PDB entry 8IUN | electron microscopy, 2.85 A resolution | chains L and Y of the 36 polymer chains in the assembly

# Chain L
Molecule: Reaction center protein L chain
Source organism: Roseiflexus castenholzii
UniProtKB: Q83XD0 (Q83XD0_9CHLR); numbering as in UniProt (aligned over 1-641)
Chain sequence (641 residues; numbered 1 to 641; the number before each row is that of its first residue):
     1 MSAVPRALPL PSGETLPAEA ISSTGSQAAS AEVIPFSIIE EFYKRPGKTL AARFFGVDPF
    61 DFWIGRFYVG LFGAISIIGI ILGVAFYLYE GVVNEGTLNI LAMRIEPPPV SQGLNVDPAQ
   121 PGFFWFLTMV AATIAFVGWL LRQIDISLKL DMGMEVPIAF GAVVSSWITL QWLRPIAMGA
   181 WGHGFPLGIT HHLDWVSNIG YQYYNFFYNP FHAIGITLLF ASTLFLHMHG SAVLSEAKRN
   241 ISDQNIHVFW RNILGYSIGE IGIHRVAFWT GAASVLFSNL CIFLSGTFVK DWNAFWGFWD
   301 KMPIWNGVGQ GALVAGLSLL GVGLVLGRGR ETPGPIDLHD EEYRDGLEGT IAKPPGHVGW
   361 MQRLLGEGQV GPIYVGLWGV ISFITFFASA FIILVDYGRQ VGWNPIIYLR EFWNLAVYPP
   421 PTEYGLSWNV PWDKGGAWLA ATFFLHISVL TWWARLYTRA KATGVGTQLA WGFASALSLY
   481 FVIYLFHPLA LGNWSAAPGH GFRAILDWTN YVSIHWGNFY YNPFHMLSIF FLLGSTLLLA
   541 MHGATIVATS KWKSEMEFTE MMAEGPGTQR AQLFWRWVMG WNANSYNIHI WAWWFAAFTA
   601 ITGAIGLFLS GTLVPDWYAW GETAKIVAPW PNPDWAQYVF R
Not modelled in the structure: 1-29, 316-641
Ion coordination: Mn2+: His229, His264 (shared with 3 residues of chain M)
Small-molecule neighbours:
  - bacteriochlorophyll a (BCL), molecule 1: Val84, Tyr87, Phe136, Trp167, Leu170, Phe185, Ile189, His192, Leu193
  - bacteriochlorophyll a (BCL), molecule 2: Phe136, Val163, Val164, Ser166, Trp167, Leu170, Trp195, Val196, Ser197, Ile199, Gly200, Tyr201, Phe206, Phe207, His212, Gly215, Ile216, Leu219, Phe220, Val275, Ser278, Asn279, Cys281, Ile282
  - bacteriochlorophyll a (BCL), molecule 3: Val196, Tyr201, Phe207, Phe220
  - 2-O-octyl-beta-D-glucopyranose (BGL), molecule 1: Gly113, Leu114, Asn115, Trp172, Ile176, Trp181
  - 2-O-octyl-beta-D-glucopyranose (BGL), molecule 2: Phe288, Val289, Lys290, Asp291, Phe295
  - 2-O-octyl-beta-D-glucopyranose (BGL), molecule 3: Ala294, Phe295, Gly297, Phe298
  - 2-O-octyl-beta-D-glucopyranose (BGL), molecule 4: Phe298, Lys301, Met302, Pro303, Ile304
  - bacteriopheophytin a (BPH), molecule 1: Gly79, Ile80, Gly83, Val84, Tyr87, Thr128, Ala132, Ala135, Phe136, Trp139, Gln143, Val156, Ala159, Phe160, Ala162, Val163, Trp167, Phe185, Leu187, Gly188, Ile189, His192, Gly271, Val275
  - bacteriopheophytin a (BPH), molecule 2: Phe207, Ala213, Ile216, Thr217, Phe220, Ala221, Leu224
  - bacteriopheophytin a (BPH), molecule 3: Phe220, Thr223, Leu224, His227, Met228, Leu254
  - Menaquinone 11 (MQE; 2-methyl-3-[(2E,6E,10E,14E,18E,22E,26E,30E,34E,38E)-3,7,11,15,19,23,27,31,35,39,43-undecamethyltetratetraconta-2,6,10,1 4,18,22,26,30,34,38,42-undecaen-1-yl]naphthalene-1,4-dione), molecule 1: Ile64, Phe67, Val69, Gly73, Ile77, Ile81, Trp139, Arg142
  - Menaquinone 11 (MQE), molecule 2: Leu218, Phe225, Met228, His229, Ala232, Ile246, His247, Trp250, Leu254, Tyr256, Ser257, Ile258, Gly259, Glu260, Ile263, Val266, Trp269, Thr270, Ala273, Phe277

# Chain Y
Molecule: reaction center small polypeptide
Source organism: Roseiflexus castenholzii
Chain sequence (39 residues; row label = number of the first residue in the row):
     1 MNWIVATFML MFVLVAFLPL VVSLAYTWVT NPETQSTEE
Not modelled in the structure: 33-39
Small-molecule neighbours:
  - 2-O-octyl-beta-D-glucopyranose (BGL), molecule 1: Asn2, Ile4, Val5, Phe8
  - 2-O-octyl-beta-D-glucopyranose (BGL), molecule 2: Val22, Ala25, Tyr26, Val29, Thr30
  - Menaquinone 11 (MQE; 2-methyl-3-[(2E,6E,10E,14E,18E,22E,26E,30E,34E,38E)-3,7,11,15,19,23,27,31,35,39,43-undecamethyltetratetraconta-2,6,10,1 4,18,22,26,30,34,38,42-undecaen-1-yl]naphthalene-1,4-dione): Met11, Leu14, Val15, Phe17, Leu18, Leu20, Val21, Leu24

# Interface between chain L and chain Y
Residue-residue contacts (24; chain L residue first):
  Ile158(L) - Pro19(Y)  hydrophobic
  Leu173(L) - Met9(Y)  hydrophobic
  Leu173(L) - Phe12(Y)  hydrophobic
  Leu173(L) - Val13(Y)  hydrophobic
  Ile176(L) - Val5(Y)  hydrophobic
  Ala177(L) - Met1(Y)
  Ala177(L) - Ala6(Y)  hydrophobic
  Arg265(L) - Thr27(Y)
  Arg265(L) - Asn31(Y)
  Phe268(L) - Ser23(Y)
  Trp269(L) - Leu20(Y)
  Trp269(L) - Ser23(Y)
  Trp269(L) - Leu24(Y)
  Trp269(L) - Thr27(Y)
  Ala272(L) - Leu20(Y)  hydrophobic
  Leu276(L) - Ala16(Y)
  Leu276(L) - Phe17(Y)
  Leu276(L) - Leu20(Y)  hydrophobic
  Leu280(L) - Val13(Y)  hydrophobic
  Leu280(L) - Leu14(Y)  hydrophobic
  Phe283(L) - Ala6(Y)
  Phe283(L) - Met9(Y)  hydrophobic
  Phe283(L) - Leu10(Y)
  Phe288(L) - Trp3(Y)  hydrophobic
Other interface residues (no listed pair), chain L (19 interface residues in all): Ser165, Thr169, Ala273, Phe277, Asn279, Gly286, Thr287

# Summary
Chain L and chain Y form an interface of 19 and 17 residues respectively. One Menaquinone 11 molecule is bound
between chain L and chain Y.
Chain L is Reaction center protein L chain and chain Y is reaction center small polypeptide, both from
Roseiflexus castenholzii; the structure, Cryo-EM structure of the CRT-LESS RC-LH core complex from roseiflexus
castenholzii, was determined by electron microscopy together with 8IUG from the same study.
